Entry 1SX2 (X-ray diffraction, 1.06 A resolution); this record covers chain A.

== Chain A ==
Molecule: Lysozyme
From: Enterobacteria phage T4
Notes: EC 3.2.1.17
UniProtKB: P00720 (LYS_BPT4); residues 1-164 here = UniProt positions 1-164
Amino-acid sequence (164 residues; each row starts with the number of its first residue):
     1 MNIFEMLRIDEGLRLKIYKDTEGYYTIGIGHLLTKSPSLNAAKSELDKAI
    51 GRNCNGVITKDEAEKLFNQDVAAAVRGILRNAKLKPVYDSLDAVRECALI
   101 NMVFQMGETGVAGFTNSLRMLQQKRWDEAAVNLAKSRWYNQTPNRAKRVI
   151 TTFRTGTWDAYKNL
Construct notes: engineered mutation A72 (Asp in P00720), E96 (Arg in P00720)
Ion coordination: rubidium ion site 1: E11, Y18; rubidium ion site 2: Y25, P37; rubidium ion site 3: G30, F104; rubidium ion site 4: S44, G113, T115; rubidium ion site 5: D89, L91, E96
Curated features (UniProtKB/Swiss-Prot):
  - active site (Proton donor/acceptor): E11, D20
  - binding site (substrate): L32, F104, S117, N132
  - mutagenesis: E11 (E11A/F/H/M/N: Complete loss of enzymatic activity; E11N: Loss of 84% of enzymatic activity; E11Q: Complete loss of activity), D20 (D20A/N/S/T: Complete loss of enzymatic activity; D20C: Nearly no effet on specific enzymatic activity; D20E/Q: Loss of 99% of enzymatic activity), T26 (T26E: Complete loss of activity at neutral pH; covalently bound substrate; T26H: Facilitates transglycosylation more effectively than hydrolysis; covalently bound substrate), G30 (G30A: Almost complete loss of enzymatic activity; G30F: Almost complete loss of enzymatic activity. The enzyme is destabilized by 1.5 kcal/mol), S117 (S117F: 10-fold decrease in enzymatic activity; S117I: 500-fold decrease in enzymatic activity; S117V: 50-fold decrease in enzymatic activity), N132 (N132I: 5-fold decrease in enzymatic activity; N132M/F: 2-fold decrease in enzymatic activity)

== In short ==
The rubidium ion site 1 is built by E11 and Y18. The rubidium ion site 2 is built by Y25 and P37. Curated
annotation (UniProt) lists active-site residues E11 and D20, 4 substrate-binding residues and 6 mutagenesis
sites.
Chain A is Lysozyme (Enterobacteria phage T4); the structure, Use of a Halide Binding Site to Bypass the
1000-atom Limit to Structure Determination by Direct ..., was determined by X-ray diffraction together with
1SWZ, 1SX7 and 1SWY from the same study.
